PDB entry 7AAM | X-ray diffraction, 2.15 A resolution | chains A and C of the 3 polymer chains in the assembly

Chain A:
Protein: Proline-serine-threonine phosphatase-interacting protein 1
Source organism: Homo sapiens
UniProtKB: O43586 (PPIP1_HUMAN); numbering as in UniProt (aligned over 1-289)
Chain sequence (292 residues; row label = number of the first residue in the row; numbers below 1 keep their minus sign (Gly-2 is residue -2)):
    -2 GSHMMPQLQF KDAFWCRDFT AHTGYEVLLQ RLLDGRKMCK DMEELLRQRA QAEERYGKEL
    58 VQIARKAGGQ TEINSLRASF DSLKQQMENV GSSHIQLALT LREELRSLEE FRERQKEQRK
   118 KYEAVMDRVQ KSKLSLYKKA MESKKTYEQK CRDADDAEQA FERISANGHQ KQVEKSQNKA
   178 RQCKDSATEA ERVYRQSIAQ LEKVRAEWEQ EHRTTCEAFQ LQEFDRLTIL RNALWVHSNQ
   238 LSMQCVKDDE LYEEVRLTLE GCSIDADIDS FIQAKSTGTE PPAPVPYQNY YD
Disordered / not traced: -2 to 4
Sequence notes: expression tag (-2 to 0)
Curated features (UniProtKB/Swiss-Prot):
  - natural variant: Ala230 (A230T: In PAPA), Glu250 (E250K: In AICZC; E250Q: In PAPA and AICZC), Glu257 (E257K: In AICZC; uncertain significance)
  - mutagenesis: Trp232 (W232A: Abolishes binding to MEFV. Cytoplasmic filaments are finer with fewer branches), Asp266 (D266N: No effect on filament formation)
What the authors report for this chain:
  - disease-associated variants - D246N, E250K, E250Q, E257K: decreased binding to Tyrosine-protein phosphatase non-receptor type 22 (chain C)
  - disease-associated variants - T68M, V122I, A230T, G258A, D266N, T274M, E277D: unchanged binding to Tyrosine-protein phosphatase non-receptor type 22 (chain C)
  - mutagenesis - A230T: unchanged binding to Tyrosine-protein phosphatase non-receptor type 22 (chain C)
  - mutagenesis - D266N, E277D: unchanged binding to LYP

Chain C:
Protein: Tyrosine-protein phosphatase non-receptor type 22
Notes: EC 3.1.3.48
UniProtKB: Q9Y2R2 (PTN22_HUMAN); numbering as in UniProt (aligned over 787-807)
Chain sequence (21 residues; row label = number of the first residue in the row):
   787 GFANRFSKPK GPRNPPPTWN I
Disordered / not traced: 787-792, 807
What the authors report for this chain:
  - contacts within the chain: Pro802-Trp805 (backbone contact)

Interface between chain A and chain C:
Contacting residue pairs (18; chain A residue first):
  Arg228(A) - Trp805(C)
  Asn229(A) - Trp805(C)
  Asn229(A) - Asn806(C)
  Trp232(A) - Arg799(C)  hydrogen bond (side chain-backbone)
  Trp232(A) - Asn800(C)
  Trp232(A) - Pro801(C)
  Trp232(A) - Pro802(C)
  Trp232(A) - Trp805(C)  hydrophobic
  Asn236(A) - Pro798(C)
  Asn236(A) - Arg799(C)  hydrogen bond (side chain-backbone)
  Ser239(A) - Gly797(C)
  Ser239(A) - Pro798(C)
  Met240(A) - Pro798(C)  hydrophobic
  Cys242(A) - Pro795(C)
  Val243(A) - Gly797(C)
  Asp246(A) - Ser793(C)
  Asp246(A) - Lys794(C)
  Asp246(A) - Pro795(C)
Other interface residues (no listed pair), chain A (10 interface residues in all): Thr225
From the paper, about this interface:
  - specific contacts: Arg228(A)-Trp805(C) (cation-pi contact), Trp232(A)-Pro801(C), Asn236(A)-Arg799(C) (hydrogen bond), Val243(A)-Pro795(C), Asp246(A)-Pro795(C)
  - hot spots on chain A (mutagenesis) - D246N: decreased binding to LYP
  - interface residues, chain C: Pro798(C)

Overview:
Chain A and chain C form an interface of 10 and 11 residues respectively; the contacts include 2 hydrogen
bonds. Polar contacts include Trp232(A)-Arg799(C) and Asn236(A)-Arg799(C). The authors report a cation-pi
contact between Arg228(A) and Trp805(C); contacts between Trp232(A) and Pro801(C), Val243(A) and Pro795(C) and
Asp246(A) and Pro795(C); a hydrogen bond between Asn236(A) and Arg799(C). The paper reports that D246N, E250K
and E250Q of chain A, among others, reduce binding to Tyrosine-protein phosphatase non-receptor type 22 (chain
C); the interface residue Pro798(C); 11 substitutions were tested in all.
Here chain A is Proline-serine-threonine phosphatase-interacting protein 1 (Homo sapiens) and chain C is
Tyrosine-protein phosphatase non-receptor type 22. Entry 7AAM (Crystal structure of the F-BAR domain of
PSTIPIP1 bound to the CTH domain of the phosphatase ...) was determined by X-ray diffraction together with
7AAL and 7AAN from the same study.
